PDB entry 8QP6 | X-ray diffraction, 2.59 A resolution | chains K and L of the 12 polymer chains in the assembly

# Chain K
Molecule: F(ab) IGH526
Source organism: Homo sapiens
Amino-acid sequence (486 residues; numbered 1 to 486; the number before each row is that of its first residue):
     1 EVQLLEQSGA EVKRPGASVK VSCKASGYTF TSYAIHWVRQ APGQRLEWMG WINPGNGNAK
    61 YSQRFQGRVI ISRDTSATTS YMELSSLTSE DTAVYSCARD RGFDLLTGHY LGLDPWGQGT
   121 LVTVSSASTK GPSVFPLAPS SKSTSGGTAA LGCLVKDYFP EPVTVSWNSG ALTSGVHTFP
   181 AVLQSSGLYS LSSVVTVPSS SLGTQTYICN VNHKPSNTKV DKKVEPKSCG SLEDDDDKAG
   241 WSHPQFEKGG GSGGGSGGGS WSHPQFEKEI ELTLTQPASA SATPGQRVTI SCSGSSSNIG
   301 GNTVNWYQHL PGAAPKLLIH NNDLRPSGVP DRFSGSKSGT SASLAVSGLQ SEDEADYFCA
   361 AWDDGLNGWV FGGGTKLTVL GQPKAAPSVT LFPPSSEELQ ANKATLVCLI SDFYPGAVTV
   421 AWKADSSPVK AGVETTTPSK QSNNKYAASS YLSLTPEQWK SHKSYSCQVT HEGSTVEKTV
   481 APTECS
Disordered / not traced: 1, 140-146, 228-486
Disulfide bonds: Cys23-Cys97, Cys153-Cys209

# Chain L
Molecule: F(ab) IGH526
Source organism: Homo sapiens
Amino-acid sequence (486 residues; numbered -267 to 218; the number before each row is that of its first residue; numbers below 1 keep their minus sign (Glu-267 is residue -267)):
  -267 EVQLLEQSGA EVKRPGASVK VSCKASGYTF TSYAIHWVRQ APGQRLEWMG WINPGNGNAK
  -207 YSQRFQGRVI ISRDTSATTS YMELSSLTSE DTAVYSCARD RGFDLLTGHY LGLDPWGQGT
  -147 LVTVSSASTK GPSVFPLAPS SKSTSGGTAA LGCLVKDYFP EPVTVSWNSG ALTSGVHTFP
   -87 AVLQSSGLYS LSSVVTVPSS SLGTQTYICN VNHKPSNTKV DKKVEPKSCG SLEDDDDKAG
   -27 WSHPQFEKGG GSGGGSGGGS WSHPQFEKEI ELTLTQPASA SATPGQRVTI SCSGSSSNIG
    33 GNTVNWYQHL PGAAPKLLIH NNDLRPSGVP DRFSGSKSGT SASLAVSGLQ SEDEADYFCA
    93 AWDDGLNGWV FGGGTKLTVL GQPKAAPSVT LFPPSSEELQ ANKATLVCLI SDFYPGAVTV
   153 AWKADSSPVK AGVETTTPSK QSNNKYAASS YLSLTPEQWK SHKSYSCQVT HEGSTVEKTV
   213 APTECS
Disordered / not traced: -267 to 3, 216-218
Disulfide bonds: Cys24-Cys91, Cys140-Cys199

# Chain K / chain L interface
Contacting residue pairs - 66 pairs, chain K then chain L:
  His36(K) with Trp101(L)
  Val38(K) with Phe103(L), hydrophobic
  Gln40(K) with His41(L)
  Arg45(K) with Thr5(L), hydrogen bond; Leu6(L), hydrogen bond (side chain-backbone); Phe103(L), hydrogen bond (side chain-backbone); Gly104(L); Gly105(L)
  Leu46(K) with Phe103(L)
  Trp48(K) with Leu98(L), hydrophobic; Asn99(L); Gly100(L); Trp101(L); Phe103(L), hydrophobic
  Trp51(K) with Trp94(L), hydrophobic
  His109(K) with Asn53(L); Leu56(L)
  Tyr110(K) with Thr35(L); Asn37(L); His52(L), hydrogen bond (backbone-side chain); Asn53(L); Trp101(L)
  Leu111(K) with Leu49(L); His52(L)
  Leu113(K) with Tyr39(L), hydrogen bond (backbone-side chain); Trp101(L)
  Asp114(K) with Leu49(L)
  Trp116(K) with Tyr39(L); Ala46(L), hydrophobic; Pro47(L)
  Gly117(K) with Ala46(L)
  Val134(K) with Glu129(L)
  Phe135(K) with Ser127(L); Glu129(L); Glu130(L)
  Pro136(K) with Ser127(L); Glu129(L)
  Leu137(K) with Phe124(L)
  Ala138(K) with Phe124(L)
  Ala150(K) with Phe124(L)
  Leu154(K) with Glu130(L); Thr137(L); Val139(L), hydrophobic; Tyr183(L), hydrophobic
  Lys156(K) with Thr137(L)
  His177(K) with Gln173(L), hydrogen bond; Ala179(L)
  Phe179(K) with Leu141(L), hydrophobic; Ile142(L); Ala179(L), hydrophobic; Ala180(L)
  Pro180(K) with Ser171(L); Ser181(L)
  Ala181(K) with Thr168(L)
  Val182(K) with Glu166(L); Thr168(L); Tyr183(L), hydrophobic
  Leu183(K) with Glu166(L)
  Ser190(K) with Tyr183(L)
  Leu191(K) with Tyr183(L)
  Ser192(K) with Val139(L); Tyr183(L), hydrogen bond
  Val194(K) with Phe124(L), hydrophobic; Leu141(L), hydrophobic
  Lys222(K) with Glu129(L), salt bridge
  Lys227(K) with Ser128(L), hydrogen bond
Other interface residues (no listed pair), chain K (41 interface residues in all): Ser62, Gly112, Gln118, Pro139, Leu151, Gln184, Ser185
Other interface residues (no listed pair), chain L (42 interface residues in all): Phe90, Thr122, Pro125, Ser143, Thr167

# Summary
41 residues of chain K and 42 residues of chain L are in contact; the contacts include 8 hydrogen bonds and 1
salt bridge. Among the polar pairs are Lys222(K)-Glu129(L), Arg45(K)-Thr5(L) and Arg45(K)-Leu6(L).
Chain K and chain L are both F(ab) IGH526 (Homo sapiens); the structure, Crystal structure of Hepatitis C
Virus E1 glycoprotein epitope 314-324 scaffold design 1W4K_08 in complex with ..., was determined by X-ray
diffraction (same publication as 8QP7).
